PDB entry 5IRX | electron microscopy, 2.95 A resolution | chains D and F of the 6 polymer chains in the assembly

# Chain D
Molecule: Transient receptor potential cation channel subfamily V member 1
Organism: Rattus norvegicus
Reference sequence: O35433 (TRPV1_RAT); residue numbers follow UniProt; this construct covers 110-603, 627-764
Sequence (636 residues; numbered 106 to 764; 23 numbers in that range are skipped by the numbering (no residue carries them; nothing is unmodelled there); the number before each row is that of its first residue):
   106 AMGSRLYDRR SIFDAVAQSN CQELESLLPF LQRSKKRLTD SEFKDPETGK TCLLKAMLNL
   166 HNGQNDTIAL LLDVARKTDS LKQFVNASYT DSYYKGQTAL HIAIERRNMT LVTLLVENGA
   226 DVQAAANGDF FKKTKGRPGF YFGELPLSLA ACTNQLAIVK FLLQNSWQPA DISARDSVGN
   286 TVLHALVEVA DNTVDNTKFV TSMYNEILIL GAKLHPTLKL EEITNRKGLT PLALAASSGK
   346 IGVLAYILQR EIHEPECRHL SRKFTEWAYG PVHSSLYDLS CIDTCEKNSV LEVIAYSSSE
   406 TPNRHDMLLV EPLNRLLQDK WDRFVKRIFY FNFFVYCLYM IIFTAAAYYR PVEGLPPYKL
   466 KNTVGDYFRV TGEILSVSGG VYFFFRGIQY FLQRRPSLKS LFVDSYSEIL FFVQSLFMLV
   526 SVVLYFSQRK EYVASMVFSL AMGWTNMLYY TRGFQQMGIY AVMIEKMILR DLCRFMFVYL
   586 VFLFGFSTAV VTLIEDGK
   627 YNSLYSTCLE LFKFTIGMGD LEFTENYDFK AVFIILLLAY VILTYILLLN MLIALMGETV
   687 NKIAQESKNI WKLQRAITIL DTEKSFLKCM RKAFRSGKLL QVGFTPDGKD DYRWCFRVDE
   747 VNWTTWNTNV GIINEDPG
Not modelled in the structure: 106-334, 752-764
Differences from the reference sequence: expression tag (106-109)
Residues lining bound ligands:
  - resiniferatoxin (6EU), molecule 1: Phe507, Tyr511, Ser512, Ile514, Leu515, Phe516, Val518, Phe543, Ala546, Met547, Thr550, Asn551, Leu553, Tyr554, Arg557, Ala566, Ile569, Ile573, Leu577
  - resiniferatoxin (6EU), molecule 2: Phe587, Phe591, Ala665, Ile668, Leu669
  - 6O8 ((4R,7S)-4-hydroxy-N,N,N-trimethyl-4,9-dioxo-7-[(pentanoyloxy)methyl]-3,5,8-trioxa-4lambda~5~-phosphatetradecan-1-aminium): Asn437, Val440, Tyr441, Tyr444, Gly484, Tyr487, Phe488, Arg491, Ser512, Glu513, Phe516, Tyr554, Tyr555
  - 6OE ((2S)-3-{[(S)-(2-aminoethoxy)(hydroxy)phosphoryl]oxy}-2-(hexanoyloxy)propyl hexanoate), molecule 1: Val528, Leu529, Ser532, Arg534
  - 6OE, molecule 2: Leu585, Ser629, Leu630, Tyr631, Cys634
Swiss-Prot annotation at these positions:
  - binding site (ATP): Arg115, Lys155, Lys160, Asn164, Tyr199 to Gln202, Glu210, Arg211
  - binding site (resiniferatoxin): Tyr511, Ser512, Thr550, Arg557
  - modified residue: Ser116 (Phosphoserine), Thr144 (Phosphothreonine), Thr370 (Phosphothreonine), Ser502 (Phosphoserine), Thr704 (Phosphothreonine)
  - region: Glu684 to Phe712 (AD)
  - motif: Gly643 to Asp646 (Selectivity filter)
  - binding site (Na(+)): Gly643
  - binding site (Ca(2+)): Asp646
From the paper describing this entry:
  - binding site for 6OE: Tyr453, Arg534, Ser629
  - binding site for resiniferatoxin: Tyr511, Ser512, Leu515, Val518, Met547, Thr550, Arg557, Ile573, Leu669

# Chain F
Molecule: Tau-theraphotoxin-Hs1a
Organism: Haplopelma schmidti
Reference sequence: P0CH43 (DKTX_HAPSC); residue numbers follow UniProt; this construct covers 1-75
Sequence (75 residues; row label = number of the first residue in the row):
     1 DCAKEGEVCS WGKKCCDLDN FYCPMEFIPH CKKYKPYVPV TTNCAKEGEV CGWGSKCCHG
    61 LDCPLAFIPY CEKYR
Cystine bridges: Cys2-Cys16, Cys9-Cys23, Cys15-Cys31, Cys44-Cys58, Cys51-Cys63, Cys57-Cys71
Residues lining bound ligands:
  - 6O9 ((2S)-2-(acetyloxy)-3-{[(R)-(2-aminoethoxy)(hydroxy)phosphoryl]oxy}propyl pentanoate), molecule 1: Glu7, Val8, Trp11, Ile28
  - 6O9, molecule 2: Glu49, Val50, Trp53, Phe67, Ile68, Tyr70
  - 6OE ((2S)-3-{[(S)-(2-aminoethoxy)(hydroxy)phosphoryl]oxy}-2-(hexanoyloxy)propyl hexanoate), molecule 1: Glu26, Phe27, Ile28
  - 6OE, molecule 2: Ala66, Phe67, Ile68
Swiss-Prot annotation at these positions:
  - site: Trp11 (Interacts with TRPV1 (reaches into the void formed by S4, S6 and pore-helix)), Met25 (Important residue for activation of TRPV1), Phe27 (Interacts with TRPV1 (reaches into the void formed by S4, S6 and pore-helix)), Trp53 (Interacts with TRPV1 (reaches into the void formed by S4, S6 and pore-helix)), Leu65 (Important residue for activation of TRPV1), Phe67 (Interacts with TRPV1 (reaches into the void formed by S4, S6 and pore-helix))
From the paper describing this entry:
  - binding site for 6OE: Phe27, Phe67

# Chain D / chain F interface
Residue-residue contacts - 14 pairs, chain D then chain F:
  Asn652(D) - Lys14(F)  hydrogen bond (backbone-side chain)
  Tyr653(D) - Ser10(F)
  Tyr653(D) - Lys14(F)
  Asp654(D) - Gly12(F)
  Asp654(D) - Lys14(F)
  Phe655(D) - Ser10(F)
  Phe655(D) - Trp11(F)  hydrogen bond (backbone-backbone)
  Phe655(D) - Gly12(F)
  Lys656(D) - Ser10(F)  hydrogen bond (backbone-backbone)
  Ala657(D) - Ser10(F)  hydrogen bond (backbone-backbone)
  Ala657(D) - Trp11(F)
  Val658(D) - Ser10(F)
  Val658(D) - Trp11(F)  hydrophobic
  Ile661(D) - Phe27(F)  hydrophobic
Interface residues without a listed pair, chain D (10 interface residues in all): Phe649, Ile660
Interface residues without a listed pair, chain F (7 interface residues in all): Lys13, Met25

# In short
Chain D and chain F form an interface of 10 and 7 residues respectively; the contacts include 4 hydrogen
bonds. Among the polar pairs are Asn652(D)-Lys14(F), Phe655(D)-Trp11(F) and Lys656(D)-Ser10(F). From the
paper: a binding site for resiniferatoxin at Tyr511(D), Ser512(D) and Leu515(D) among others; a binding site
for 6OE at Tyr453(D), Arg534(D) and Phe27(F) among others.
Chain D is Transient receptor potential cation channel subfamily V member 1 (Rattus norvegicus) and chain F is
Tau-theraphotoxin-Hs1a (Haplopelma schmidti); the structure, Structure of TRPV1 in complex with DkTx and RTX,
was determined by electron microscopy, deposited together with 5IRZ and 5IS0.
